1UH3 - chain A; structure by X-ray diffraction, 2.60 A resolution.

== Chain A ==
Protein: alpha-amylase I
Source organism: Thermoactinomyces vulgaris
Notes: EC 3.2.1.1
Chain sequence (637 residues; each row starts with the number of its first residue):
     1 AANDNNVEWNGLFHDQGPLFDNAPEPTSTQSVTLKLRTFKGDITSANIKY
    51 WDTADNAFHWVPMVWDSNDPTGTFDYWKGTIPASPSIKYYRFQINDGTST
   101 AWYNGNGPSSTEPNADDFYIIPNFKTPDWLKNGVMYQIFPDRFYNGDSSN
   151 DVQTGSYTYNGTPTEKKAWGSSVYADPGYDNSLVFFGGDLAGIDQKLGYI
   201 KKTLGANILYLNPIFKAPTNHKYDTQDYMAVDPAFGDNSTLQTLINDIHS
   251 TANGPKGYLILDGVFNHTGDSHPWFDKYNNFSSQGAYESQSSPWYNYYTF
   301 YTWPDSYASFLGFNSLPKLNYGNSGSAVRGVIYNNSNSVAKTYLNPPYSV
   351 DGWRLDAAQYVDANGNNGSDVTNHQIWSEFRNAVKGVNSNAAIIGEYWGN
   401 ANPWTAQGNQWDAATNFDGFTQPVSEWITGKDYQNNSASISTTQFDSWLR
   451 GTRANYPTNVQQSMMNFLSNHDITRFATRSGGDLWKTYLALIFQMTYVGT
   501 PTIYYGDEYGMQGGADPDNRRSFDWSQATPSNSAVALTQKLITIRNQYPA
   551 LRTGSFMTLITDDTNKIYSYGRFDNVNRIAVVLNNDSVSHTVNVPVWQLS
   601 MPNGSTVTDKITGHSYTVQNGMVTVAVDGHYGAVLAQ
Ion coordination: Ca2+ site 1: Ala2, Asp4, Asn6, Asp42, Asp96; Ca2+ site 2: Asn145, Asp147, Asn150, Asp151, Gly187, Asp189; Ca2+ site 3: Asp276, Asn279, Phe281, Ser283, Glu288
Ligand contacts:
  - ACI / beta-D-glucopyranose / alpha-D-glucopyranose / 4,6-dideoxy-alpha-D-xylo-hexopyranose: Ser182, His221, Tyr223, Val264, His267, Phe310, Leu311, Phe313, Leu316, Arg354, Asp356, Ala357, Gln359, Tyr360, Glu396, Trp398, Tyr433, Gln434, His471, Asp472, Asp516, Arg520
  - ACI / alpha-D-glucopyranose / 4,6-dideoxy-alpha-D-xylo-hexopyranose: Asn3, Lys40, Gly41, Ile43, Thr44, Trp65, Asn68, Asp75, Trp77
  - alpha-D-glucopyranose / 4,6-dideoxy-alpha-D-xylo-hexopyranose / HSD: Asn400, Asp418, Ser447, Trp448, Gly451, Thr452, Asn455

== Overview ==
Ligands of chain A: ACI / beta-D-glucopyranose / alpha-D-glucopyranose /
4,6-dideoxy-alpha-D-xylo-hexopyranose, alpha-D-glucopyranose / 4,6-dideoxy-alpha-D-xylo-hexopyranose / HSD and
ACI / alpha-D-glucopyranose / 4,6-dideoxy-alpha-D-xylo-hexopyranose. Ala2, Asp4, Asn6, Asp42 and Asp96
coordinate Ca2+ site 1. Asn145, Asp147, Asn150, Asp151, Gly187 and Asp189 form the Ca2+ site 2.
Chain A is alpha-amylase I (Thermoactinomyces vulgaris); the structure, Thermoactinomyces vulgaris R-47
alpha-amylase/acarbose complex, was determined by X-ray diffraction, deposited together with 1UH2 and 1UH4.
